7Z8J - chains X and f of the 9 polymer chains in the assembly; structure by electron microscopy, 3.93 A resolution.

[Chain X]
Molecule: BICD family-like cargo adapter 1
From: Mus musculus
UniProt: A0JNT9 (BICL1_MOUSE); residues 1-577 here = UniProt positions 1-577
Amino-acid sequence (577 residues; row label = number of the first residue in the row):
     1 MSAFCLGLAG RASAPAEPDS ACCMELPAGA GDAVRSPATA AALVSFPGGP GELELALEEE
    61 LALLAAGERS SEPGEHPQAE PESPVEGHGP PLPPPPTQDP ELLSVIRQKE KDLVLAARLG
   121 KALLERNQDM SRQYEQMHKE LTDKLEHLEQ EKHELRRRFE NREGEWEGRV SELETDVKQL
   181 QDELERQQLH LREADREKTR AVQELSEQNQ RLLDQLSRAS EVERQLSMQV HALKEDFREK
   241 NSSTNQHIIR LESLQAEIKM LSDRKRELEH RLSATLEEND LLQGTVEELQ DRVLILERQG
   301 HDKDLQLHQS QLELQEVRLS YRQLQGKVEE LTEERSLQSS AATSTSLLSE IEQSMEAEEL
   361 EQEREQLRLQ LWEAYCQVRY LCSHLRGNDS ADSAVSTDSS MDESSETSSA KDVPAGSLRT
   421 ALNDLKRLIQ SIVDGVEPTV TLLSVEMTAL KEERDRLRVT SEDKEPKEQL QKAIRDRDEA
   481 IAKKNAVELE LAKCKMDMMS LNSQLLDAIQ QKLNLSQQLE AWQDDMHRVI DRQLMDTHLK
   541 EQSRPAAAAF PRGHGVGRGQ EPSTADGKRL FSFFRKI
Disordered / not traced: 1-99, 193-577
Curated features (UniProtKB/Swiss-Prot):
  - motif: A116 to G120 (CC1 box)

[Chain f]
Molecule: Cytoplasmic dynein 1 heavy chain 1
From: Homo sapiens
UniProt: Q14204 (DYHC1_HUMAN); residues 1-4646 here = UniProt positions 1-4646
Amino-acid sequence (4646 residues; numbered 1 to 4646; the number before each row is that of its first residue):
     1 MSEPGGGGGE DGSAGLEVSA VQNVADVSVL QKHLRKLVPL LLEDGGEAPA ALEAALEEKS
    61 ALEQMRKFLS DPQVHTVLVE RSTLKEDVGD EGEEEKEFIS YNINIDIHYG VKSNSLAFIK
   121 RTPVIDADKP VSSQLRVLTL SEDSPYETLH SFISNAVAPF FKSYIRESGK ADRDGDKMAP
   181 SVEKKIAELE MGLLHLQQNI EIPEISLPIH PMITNVAKQC YERGEKPKVT DFGDKVEDPT
   241 FLNQLQSGVN RWIREIQKVT KLDRDPASGT ALQEISFWLN LERALYRIQE KRESPEVLLT
   301 LDILKHGKRF HATVSFDTDT GLKQALETVN DYNPLMKDFP LNDLLSATEL DKIRQALVAI
   361 FTHLRKIRNT KYPIQRALRL VEAISRDLSS QLLKVLGTRK LMHVAYEEFE KVMVACFEVF
   421 QTWDDEYEKL QVLLRDIVKR KREENLKMVW RINPAHRKLQ ARLDQMRKFR RQHEQLRAVI
   481 VRVLRPQVTA VAQQNQGEVP EPQDMKVAEV LFDAADANAI EEVNLAYENV KEVDGLDVSK
   541 EGTEAWEAAM KRYDERIDRV ETRITARLRD QLGTAKNANE MFRIFSRFNA LFVRPHIRGA
   601 IREYQTQLIQ RVKDDIESLH DKFKVQYPQS QACKMSHVRD LPPVSGSIIW AKQIDRQLTA
   661 YMKRVEDVLG KGWENHVEGQ KLKQDGDSFR MKLNTQEIFD DWARKVQQRN LGVSGRIFTI
   721 ESTRVRGRTG NVLKLKVNFL PEIITLSKEV RNLKWLGFRV PLAIVNKAHQ ANQLYPFAIS
   781 LIESVRTYER TCEKVEERNT ISLLVAGLKK EVQALIAEGI ALVWESYKLD PYVQRLAETV
   841 FNFQEKVDDL LIIEEKIDLE VRSLETCMYD HKTFSEILNR VQKAVDDLNL HSYSNLPIWV
   901 NKLDMEIERI LGVRLQAGLR AWTQVLLGQA EDKAEVDMDT DAPQVSHKPG GEPKIKNVVH
   961 ELRITNQVIY LNPPIEECRY KLYQEMFAWK MVVLSLPRIQ SQRYQVGVHY ELTEEEKFYR
  1021 NALTRMPDGP VALEESYSAV MGIVSEVEQY VKVWLQYQCL WDMQAENIYN RLGEDLNKWQ
  1081 ALLVQIRKAR GTFDNAETKK EFGPVVIDYG KVQSKVNLKY DSWHKEVLSK FGQMLGSNMT
  1141 EFHSQISKSR QELEQHSVDT ASTSDAVTFI TYVQSLKRKI KQFEKQVELY RNGQRLLEKQ
  1201 RFQFPPSWLY IDNIEGEWGA FNDIMRRKDS AIQQQVANLQ MKIVQEDRAV ESRTTDLLTD
  1261 WEKTKPVTGN LRPEEALQAL TIYEGKFGRL KDDREKCAKA KEALELTDTG LLSGSEERVQ
  1321 VALEELQDLK GVWSELSKVW EQIDQMKEQP WVSVQPRKLR QNLDALLNQL KSFPARLRQY
  1381 ASYEFVQRLL KGYMKINMLV IELKSEALKD RHWKQLMKRL HVNWVVSELT LGQIWDVDLQ
  1441 KNEAIVKDVL LVAQGEMALE EFLKQIREVW NTYELDLVNY QNKCRLIRGW DDLFNKVKEH
  1501 INSVSAMKLS PYYKVFEEDA LSWEDKLNRI MALFDVWIDV QRRWVYLEGI FTGSADIKHL
  1561 LPVETQRFQS ISTEFLALMK KVSKSPLVMD VLNIQGVQRS LERLADLLGK IQKALGEYLE
  1621 RERSSFPRFY FVGDEDLLEI IGNSKNVAKL QKHFKKMFAG VSSIILNEDN SVVLGISSRE
  1681 GEEVMFKTPV SITEHPKINE WLTLVEKEMR VTLAKLLAES VTEVEIFGKA TSIDPNTYIT
  1741 WIDKYQAQLV VLSAQIAWSE NVETALSSMG GGGDAAPLHS VLSNVEVTLN VLADSVLMEQ
  1801 PPLRRRKLEH LITELVHQRD VTRSLIKSKI DNAKSFEWLS QMRFYFDPKQ TDVLQQLSIQ
  1861 MANAKFNYGF EYLGVQDKLV QTPLTDRCYL TMTQALEARL GGSPFGPAGT GKTESVKALG
  1921 HQLGRFVLVF NCDETFDFQA MGRIFVGLCQ VGAWGCFDEF NRLEERMLSA VSQQVQCIQE
  1981 ALREHSNPNY DKTSAPITCE LLNKQVKVSP DMAIFITMNP GYAGRSNLPD NLKKLFRSLA
  2041 MTKPDRQLIA QVMLYSQGFR TAEVLANKIV PFFKLCDEQL SSQSHYDFGL RALKSVLVSA
  2101 GNVKRERIQK IKREKEERGE AVDEGEIAEN LPEQEILIQS VCETMVPKLV AEDIPLLFSL
  2161 LSDVFPGVQY HRGEMTALRE ELKKVCQEMY LTYGDGEEVG GMWVEKVLQL YQITQINHGL
  2221 MMVGPSGSGK SMAWRVLLKA LERLEGVEGV AHIIDPKAIS KDHLYGTLDP NTREWTDGLF
  2281 THVLRKIIDS VRGELQKRQW IVFDGDVDPE WVENLNSVLD DNKLLTLPNG ERLSLPPNVR
  2341 IMFEVQDLKY ATLATVSRCG MVWFSEDVLS TDMIFNNFLA RLRSIPLDEG EDEAQRRRKG
  2401 KEDEGEEAAS PMLQIQRDAA TIMQPYFTSN GLVTKALEHA FQLEHIMDLT RLRCLGSLFS
  2461 MLHQACRNVA QYNANHPDFP MQIEQLERYI QRYLVYAILW SLSGDSRLKM RAELGEYIRR
  2521 ITTVPLPTAP NIPIIDYEVS ISGEWSPWQA KVPQIEVETH KVAAPDVVVP TLDTVRHEAL
  2581 LYTWLAEHKP LVLCGPPGSG KTMTLFSALR ALPDMEVVGL NFSSATTPEL LLKTFDHYCE
  2641 YRRTPNGVVL APVQLGKWLV LFCDEINLPD MDKYGTQRVI SFIRQMVEHG GFYRTSDQTW
  2701 VKLERIQFVG ACNPPTDPGR KPLSHRFLRH VPVVYVDYPG PASLTQIYGT FNRAMLRLIP
  2761 SLRTYAEPLT AAMVEFYTMS QERFTQDTQP HYIYSPREMT RWVRGIFEAL RPLETLPVEG
  2821 LIRIWAHEAL RLFQDRLVED EERRWTDENI DTVALKHFPN IDREKAMSRP ILYSNWLSKD
  2881 YIPVDQEELR DYVKARLKVF YEEELDVPLV LFNEVLDHVL RIDRIFRQPQ GHLLLIGVSG
  2941 AGKTTLSRFV AWMNGLSVYQ IKVHRKYTGE DFDEDLRTVL RRSGCKNEKI AFIMDESNVL
  3001 DSGFLERMNT LLANGEVPGL FEGDEYATLM TQCKEGAQKE GLMLDSHEEL YKWFTSQVIR
  3061 NLHVVFTMNP SSEGLKDRAA TSPALFNRCV LNWFGDWSTE ALYQVGKEFT SKMDLEKPNY
  3121 IVPDYMPVVY DKLPQPPSHR EAIVNSCVFV HQTLHQANAR LAKRGGRTMA ITPRHYLDFI
  3181 NHYANLFHEK RSELEEQQMH LNVGLRKIKE TVDQVEELRR DLRIKSQELE VKNAAANDKL
  3241 KKMVKDQQEA EKKKVMSQEI QEQLHKQQEV IADKQMSVKE DLDKVEPAVI EAQNAVKSIK
  3301 KQHLVEVRSM ANPPAAVKLA LESICLLLGE STTDWKQIRS IIMRENFIPT IVNFSAEEIS
  3361 DAIREKMKKN YMSNPSYNYE IVNRASLACG PMVKWAIAQL NYADMLKRVE PLRNELQKLE
  3421 DDAKDNQQKA NEVEQMIRDL EASIARYKEE YAVLISEAQA IKADLAAVEA KVNRSTALLK
  3481 SLSAERERWE KTSETFKNQM STIAGDCLLS AAFIAYAGYF DQQMRQNLFT TWSHHLQQAN
  3541 IQFRTDIART EYLSNADERL RWQASSLPAD DLCTENAIML KRFNRYPLII DPSGQATEFI
  3601 MNEYKDRKIT RTSFLDDAFR KNLESALRFG NPLLVQDVES YDPVLNPVLN REVRRTGGRV
  3661 LITLGDQDID LSPSFVIFLS TRDPTVEFPP DLCSRVTFVN FTVTRSSLQS QCLNEVLKAE
  3721 RPDVDEKRSD LLKLQGEFQL RLRQLEKSLL QALNEVKGRI LDDDTIITTL ENLKREAAEV
  3781 TRKVEETDIV MQEVETVSQQ YLPLSTACSS IYFTMESLKQ IHFLYQYSLQ FFLDIYHNVL
  3841 YENPNLKGVT DHTQRLSIIT KDLFQVAFNR VARGMLHQDH ITFAMLLARI KLKGTVGEPT
  3901 YDAEFQHFLR GNEIVLSAGS TPRIQGLTVE QAEAVVRLSC LPAFKDLIAK VQADEQFGIW
  3961 LDSSSPEQTV PYLWSEETPA TPIGQAIHRL LLIQAFRPDR LLAMAHMFVS TNLGESFMSI
  4021 MEQPLDLTHI VGTEVKPNTP VLMCSVPGYD ASGHVEDLAA EQNTQITSIA IGSAEGFNQA
  4081 DKAINTAVKS GRWVMLKNVH LAPGWLMQLE KKLHSLQPHA CFRLFLTMEI NPKVPVNLLR
  4141 AGRIFVFEPP PGVKANMLRT FSSIPVSRIC KSPNERARLY FLLAWFHAII QERLRYAPLG
  4201 WSKKYEFGES DLRSACDTVD TWLDDTAKGR QNISPDKIPW SALKTLMAQS IYGGRVDNEF
  4261 DQRLLNTFLE RLFTTRSFDS EFKLACKVDG HKDIQMPDGI RREEFVQWVE LLPDTQTPSW
  4321 LGLPNNAERV LLTTQGVDMI SKMLKMQMLE DEDDLAYAET EKKTRTDSTS DGRPAWMRTL
  4381 HTTASNWLHL IPQTLSHLKR TVENIKDPLF RFFEREVKMG AKLLQDVRQD LADVVQVCEG
  4441 KKKQTNYLRT LINELVKGIL PRSWSHYTVP AGMTVIQWVS DFSERIKQLQ NISLAAASGG
  4501 AKELKNIHVC LGGLFVPEAY ITATRQYVAQ ANSWSLEELC LEVNVTTSQG ATLDACSFGV
  4561 TGLKLQGATC NNNKLSLSNA ISTALPLTQL RWVKQTNTEK KASVVTLPVY LNFTRADLIF
  4621 TVDFEIATKE DPRSFYERGV AVLCTE
Disordered / not traced: 1-266, 285-327, 488-512, 928-948, 954-972, 1049-4646
Curated features (UniProtKB/Swiss-Prot):
  - binding site (ATP): G1906 to T1913, G2224 to S2231, G2595 to T2602, G2937 to T2944
  - modified residue: S2 (N-acetylserine), S70 (Phosphoserine), K1125 (N6-acetyllysine), S1230 (Phosphoserine), K3480 (N6-acetyllysine), S4162 (Phosphoserine), K4283 (N6-acetyllysine), T4366 (Phosphothreonine), S4368 (Phosphoserine)

[Chain X / chain f interface]
Contacting residue pairs - 20 pairs, chain X then chain f:
  E146(X) - Y827(f)
  E149(X) - Y827(f)
  Q150(X) - E825(f)
  Q150(X) - S826(f)
  Q150(X) - Y827(f)  hydrogen bond (side chain-backbone)
  H153(X) - E825(f)  hydrogen bond (side chain-backbone)
  H153(X) - Y827(f)
  E154(X) - E825(f)
  R157(X) - Q770(f)
  R157(X) - L774(f)
  R157(X) - E825(f)  salt bridge
  E160(X) - Q773(f)
  N161(X) - Q770(f)
  N161(X) - Q773(f)
  G164(X) - H769(f)
  E165(X) - N766(f)  hydrogen bond
  E167(X) - H769(f)  salt bridge
  G168(X) - L762(f)
  R169(X) - L762(f)
  E172(X) - R759(f)  salt bridge
From the paper, about this interface:
  - specific contacts: Q150(X)-Y827(f), H153(X)-Y827(f)
  - interface residues, chain X: E165(X), E172(X)

[In short]
14 residues of chain X and 10 residues of chain f are in contact, with 3 hydrogen bonds and 3 salt bridges.
Polar pairs include R157(X)-E825(f), E167(X)-H769(f) and E172(X)-R759(f). The authors report contacts between
Q150(X) and Y827(f) and H153(X) and Y827(f). From UniProt: 32 ATP-binding residues on chain f. The paper
reports interface residues E165(X) and E172(X).
Chain X is BICD family-like cargo adapter 1 (Mus musculus) and chain f is Cytoplasmic dynein 1 heavy chain 1
(Homo sapiens); the structure, Cytoplasmic dynein (A2) bound to BICDR1, was determined by electron microscopy
(same publication as 7Z8K and 7Z8L).
